3B5N - chains A and B of the 4 polymer chains in the assembly; structure by X-ray diffraction, 1.60 A resolution.

Chain A:
Protein: Synaptobrevin homolog 1
Organism: Saccharomyces cerevisiae
UniProtKB: P31109 (SNC1_YEAST); numbering as in UniProt (aligned over 27-86)
Sequence (61 residues; each row starts with the number of its first residue):
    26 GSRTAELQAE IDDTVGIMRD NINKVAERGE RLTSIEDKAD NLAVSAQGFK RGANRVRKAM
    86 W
Construct notes: expression tag (26)
UniProt features mapped onto this chain:
  - cross-link: Lys-63 (Glycyl lysine isopeptide (Lys-Gly) (interchain with G-Cter in ubiquitin))
What the authors report for this chain:
  - conformationally variable residues (side-chain flip): Arg-53

Chain B:
Protein: Protein SSO1
Organism: Saccharomyces cerevisiae
UniProtKB: P32867 (SSO1_YEAST); residues 189-257 here = UniProt positions 189-257
Sequence (69 residues; numbered 189 to 257; the number before each row is that of its first residue):
   189 ALAEVQARHQ ELLKLEKSMA ELTQLFNDME ELVIEQQENV DVIDKNVEDA QLDVEQGVGH
   249 TDKAVKSAR
What the authors report for this chain:
  - conformationally variable residues (helix shift): Gln-225
  - mutagenesis - Q225G: decreased stability

How chain A and chain B interact:
Contacting residue pairs - 62 pairs, chain A then chain B:
  Leu-32(A) with Leu-203(B), hydrophobic
  Gln-33(A) with Lys-202(B); Leu-203(B), hydrogen bond (side chain-backbone); Ser-206(B), hydrogen bond
  Ile-36(A) with Leu-203(B), hydrophobic; Ser-206(B); Met-207(B), hydrophobic
  Asp-37(A) with Ser-206(B), hydrogen bond
  Thr-39(A) with Leu-210(B)
  Val-40(A) with Ser-206(B); Glu-209(B); Leu-210(B), hydrophobic; Leu-213(B)
  Met-43(A) with Leu-210(B), hydrophobic; Leu-213(B); Phe-214(B), hydrophobic
  Arg-44(A) with Glu-209(B), salt bridge; Leu-213(B)
  Asn-46(A) with Met-217(B)
  Ile-47(A) with Leu-213(B), hydrophobic; Met-217(B)
  Val-50(A) with Met-217(B), hydrophobic; Leu-220(B), hydrophobic; Val-221(B), hydrophobic; Gln-224(B), hydrogen bond (backbone-side chain)
  Arg-53(A) with Gln-224(B), hydrogen bond
  Gly-54(A) with Gln-224(B)
  Leu-57(A) with Gln-224(B); Asn-227(B); Val-228(B), hydrophobic; Ile-231(B), hydrophobic
  Ile-60(A) with Ile-231(B), hydrophobic
  Glu-61(A) with Asn-227(B), hydrogen bond; Val-230(B); Ile-231(B)
  Ala-64(A) with Asn-234(B)
  Asp-65(A) with Asn-234(B)
  Leu-67(A) with Ala-238(B), hydrophobic
  Ala-68(A) with Asn-234(B); Ala-238(B), hydrophobic
  Ala-71(A) with Ala-238(B); Asp-241(B); Val-242(B), hydrophobic
  Gln-72(A) with Asp-241(B)
  Phe-74(A) with Val-242(B); Gly-245(B); Val-246(B)
  Lys-75(A) with Asp-241(B), salt bridge; Gln-244(B); Gly-245(B); His-248(B)
  Ala-78(A) with Gly-245(B); His-248(B); Thr-249(B)
  Asn-79(A) with His-248(B), hydrogen bond
  Val-81(A) with Ala-252(B), hydrophobic
  Arg-82(A) with His-248(B), hydrogen bond; Lys-251(B); Ala-252(B)
  Met-85(A) with Ala-252(B); Ser-255(B); Ala-256(B), hydrophobic
Interface residues without a listed pair, chain A (32 interface residues in all): Thr-29, Thr-58, Trp-86
Interface residues without a listed pair, chain B (33 interface residues in all): Glu-199, Leu-200, Asp-216, Val-235
From the paper, about this interface:
  - residue pairs: Arg-53(A)/Gln-224(B) (hydrogen bond)

In short:
The interface between chain A and chain B involves 32 residues on one side and 33 on the other, with 8
hydrogen bonds and 2 salt bridges. Polar contacts include Arg-44(A)/Glu-209(B), Lys-75(A)/Asp-241(B) and
Gln-33(A)/Leu-203(B). The authors report a hydrogen bond between Arg-53(A) and Gln-224(B). The paper reports
that Q225G of chain B reduces stability; conformational variability at Arg-53(A) and Gln-225(B).
Here chain A is Synaptobrevin homolog 1 and chain B is Protein SSO1, both from Saccharomyces cerevisiae. Entry
3B5N (Structure of the yeast plasma membrane SNARE complex) was determined by X-ray diffraction.
